PDB entry 8XXU | electron microscopy, 2.54 A resolution | chains C and D of the 5 polymer chains in the assembly

== Chain C ==
Molecule: Guanine nucleotide-binding protein G(I)/G(S)/G(T) subunit beta-1
From: Homo sapiens
UniProt: P62873 (GBB1_HUMAN); residue numbers follow UniProt; this construct covers 2-340
Chain sequence (345 residues; row label = number of the first residue in the row; numbers below 1 keep their minus sign (Met-4 is residue -4)):
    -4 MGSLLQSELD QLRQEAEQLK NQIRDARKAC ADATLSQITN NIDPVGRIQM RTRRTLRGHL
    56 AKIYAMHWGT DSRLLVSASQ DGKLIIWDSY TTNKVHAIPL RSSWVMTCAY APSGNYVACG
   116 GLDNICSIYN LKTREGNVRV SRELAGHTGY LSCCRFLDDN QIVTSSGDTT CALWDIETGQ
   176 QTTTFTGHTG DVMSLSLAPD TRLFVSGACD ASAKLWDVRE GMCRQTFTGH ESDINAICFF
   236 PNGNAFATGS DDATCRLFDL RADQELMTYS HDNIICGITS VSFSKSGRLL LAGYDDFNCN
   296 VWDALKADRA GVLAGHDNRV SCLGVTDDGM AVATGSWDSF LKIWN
Not modelled in the structure: -4 to 3
Construct notes: initiating methionine (-4); expression tag (-3 to 1)
Curated features (UniProtKB/Swiss-Prot):
  - modified residue: Ser2 (N-acetylserine), His266 (Phosphohistidine)
  - natural variant: Leu30 (L30F: In MRD42; uncertain significance), Arg52 (R52G: In MRD42), Gly64 (G64V: In MRD42), Asp76 (D76E: In MRD42; D76G: In MRD42), Gly77 (G77S: In MRD42), Lys78 (K78R: In MRD42), Ile80 (I80N: In MRD42; I80T: In MRD42), His91 (H91R: In MRD42; uncertain significance), Ala92 (A92T: In MRD42), Pro94 (P94S: In MRD42), Leu95 (L95P: In MRD42), Arg96 (R96L: In MRD42), 5 further natural variant entries in UniProt

== Chain D ==
Molecule: Guanine nucleotide-binding protein G(I)/G(S)/G(O) subunit gamma-2
From: Homo sapiens
UniProt: P59768 (GBG2_HUMAN); residues 1-71 here = UniProt positions 1-71
Chain sequence (71 residues; row label = number of the first residue in the row):
     1 MASNNTASIA QARKLVEQLK MEANIDRIKV SKAAADLMAY CEAHAKEDPL LTPVPASENP
    61 FREKKFFCAI L
Not modelled in the structure: 1-6, 65-71
Curated features (UniProtKB/Swiss-Prot):
  - modified residue: Ala2 (N-acetylalanine), Cys68 (Cysteine methyl ester)
  - lipidation: Cys68 (S-geranylgeranyl cysteine)

== Chain C / chain D interface ==
Pairs across the interface (82):
  Leu4(C) - Ile9(D)  hydrophobic
  Leu7(C) - Ile9(D)
  Leu7(C) - Ala12(D)  hydrophobic
  Leu7(C) - Arg13(D)
  Leu7(C) - Val16(D)
  Ala11(C) - Val16(D)
  Ala11(C) - Leu19(D)
  Leu14(C) - Val16(D)
  Leu14(C) - Leu19(D)  hydrophobic
  Leu14(C) - Lys20(D)
  Lys15(C) - Leu19(D)
  Ile18(C) - Leu19(D)
  Ile18(C) - Ala23(D)  hydrophobic
  Ala21(C) - Arg27(D)
  Ala24(C) - Lys29(D)  hydrogen bond (backbone-side chain)
  Cys25(C) - Arg27(D)
  Cys25(C) - Ile28(D)
  Cys25(C) - Lys29(D)
  Cys25(C) - Val30(D)  hydrogen bond (backbone-backbone)
  Ala26(C) - Val30(D)  hydrophobic
  Asp27(C) - Lys29(D)
  Asp27(C) - Val30(D)  hydrogen bond (side chain-backbone)
  Asp27(C) - Ser31(D)  hydrogen bond (side chain-backbone)
  Ala28(C) - Val30(D)
  Leu30(C) - Ala34(D)  hydrophobic
  Ile33(C) - Ser31(D)
  Ile33(C) - Ala34(D)  hydrophobic
  Ile33(C) - Met38(D)  hydrophobic
  Thr34(C) - Met38(D)
  Ile37(C) - Met38(D)  hydrophobic
  Ile37(C) - Glu42(D)
  Val40(C) - Leu51(D)  hydrophobic
  Arg48(C) - Phe61(D)
  Arg49(C) - Pro60(D)
  Arg49(C) - Phe61(D)
  Arg49(C) - Arg62(D)  hydrogen bond (side chain-backbone)
  Arg49(C) - Lys64(D)
  Ser84(C) - Phe61(D)
  Tyr85(C) - Pro60(D)  hydrophobic
  Tyr85(C) - Phe61(D)  hydrophobic
  Cys218(C) - Gln18(D)  hydrogen bond (backbone-side chain)
  Cys218(C) - Met21(D)
  Cys218(C) - Glu22(D)  hydrogen bond
  Arg219(C) - Met21(D)
  Gln220(C) - Glu22(D)
  Gln220(C) - Ile25(D)
  Thr221(C) - Glu22(D)  hydrogen bond
  Phe235(C) - Leu37(D)  hydrophobic
  Pro236(C) - Tyr40(D)
  Asp254(C) - Ala33(D)
  Arg256(C) - Arg27(D)
  Arg256(C) - Ile28(D)  hydrogen bond (backbone-backbone)
  Arg256(C) - Ala33(D)
  Arg256(C) - Asp36(D)  salt bridge
  Gln259(C) - Val30(D)
  Leu261(C) - Val30(D)  hydrophobic
  Leu261(C) - Leu37(D)  hydrophobic
  Ser279(C) - Asp48(D)  hydrogen bond
  Ser279(C) - Leu50(D)
  Lys280(C) - Glu47(D)
  Ser281(C) - Tyr40(D)
  Ser281(C) - Cys41(D)
  Ser281(C) - His44(D)
  Ser281(C) - Ala45(D)
  Ser281(C) - Asp48(D)  hydrogen bond
  Gly282(C) - Cys41(D)
  Arg283(C) - Cys41(D)
  Arg283(C) - Leu51(D)
  Leu300(C) - Met38(D)  hydrophobic
  Asp323(C) - Pro49(D)
  Gly324(C) - Pro49(D)
  Gly324(C) - Leu50(D)
  Met325(C) - Pro49(D)  hydrophobic
  Met325(C) - Leu50(D)
  Met325(C) - Glu58(D)
  Met325(C) - Asn59(D)
  Met325(C) - Pro60(D)
  Met325(C) - Phe61(D)  hydrophobic
  Ala326(C) - Phe61(D)  hydrophobic
  Ile338(C) - Phe61(D)  hydrophobic
  Asn340(C) - Asn59(D)  hydrogen bond
  Asn340(C) - Phe61(D)
Other interface residues (no listed pair), chain C (53 interface residues in all): Glu10, Ile43, Met45, Thr87, Asn237, Asn239, Ala257, Asp258, Leu284, Val320
Other interface residues (no listed pair), chain D (40 interface residues in all): Ser8, Asp26, Val54

== Overview ==
Chain C and chain D form an interface of 53 and 40 residues respectively; the contacts include 12 hydrogen
bonds and 1 salt bridge. Polar pairs include Arg256(C)-Asp36(D), Ala24(C)-Lys29(D) and Asp27(C)-Val30(D).
Here chain C is Guanine nucleotide-binding protein G(I)/G(S)/G(T) subunit beta-1 and chain D is Guanine
nucleotide-binding protein G(I)/G(S)/G(O) subunit gamma-2, both from Homo sapiens. Entry 8XXU (Cryo-EM
Structure of the Prostaglandin D2 Receptor 2 Coupled to G Protein) was determined by electron microscopy,
deposited together with 8XXV and 9IYB.
